8SXE - chains B and F of the 6 polymer chains in the assembly; structure by electron microscopy, 3.55 A resolution.

[Chain B (and F)]
Molecule: Probable carboxyl-terminal protease
From: Pseudomonas aeruginosa
Notes: chain F of this document is another copy of the same molecule, construct and numbering; everything in this record applies to it too
UniProtKB: Q9HU50 (Q9HU50_PSEAE); residues 38-436 here = UniProt positions 38-436
Chain sequence (403 residues; numbered 34 to 436; the number before each row is that of its first residue):
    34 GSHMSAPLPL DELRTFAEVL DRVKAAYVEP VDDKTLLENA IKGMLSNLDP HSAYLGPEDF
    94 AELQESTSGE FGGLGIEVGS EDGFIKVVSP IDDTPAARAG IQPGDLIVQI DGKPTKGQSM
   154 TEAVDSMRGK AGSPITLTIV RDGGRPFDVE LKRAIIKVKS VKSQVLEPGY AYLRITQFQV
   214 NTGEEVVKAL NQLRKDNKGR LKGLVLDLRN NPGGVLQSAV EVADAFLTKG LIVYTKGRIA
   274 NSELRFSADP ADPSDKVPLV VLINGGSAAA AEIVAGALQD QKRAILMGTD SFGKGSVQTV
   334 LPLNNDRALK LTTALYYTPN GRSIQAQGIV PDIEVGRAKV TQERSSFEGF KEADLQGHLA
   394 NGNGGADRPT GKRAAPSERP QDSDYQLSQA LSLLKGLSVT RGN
Not modelled in the structure: 34-37, 374-411 (chain F: 34-417)
Construct notes: expression tag (34-37); engineered mutation Ala302 (Ser in Q9HU50)
Reported in the primary citation:
  - mutagenesis - L46A, A50V: unchanged catalytic activity on PA1198
  - mutagenesis - L46K, A50K: abolished catalytic activity on PA1198
  - catalytic residues: Lys327
  - catalytic residues: His84 (proposed by the authors, not directly observed)
  - mutagenesis - S302A, K327A: abolished catalytic activity
  - mutagenesis - H84A, Q331A: decreased catalytic activity
  - binding site for unidentified peptide: Pro245 to Leu249, Val330, Gln331 to Val333
  - mutagenesis - G246M, F325A: decreased catalytic activity on PA1198
  - mutagenesis - S302A (0.76 +/- 0.16 uM): unchanged binding to TPR repeat-containing protein PA4667
  - catalytic residues: Gln331 (citing earlier work)

[Chain B / chain F interface]
Pairs across the interface (14; chain B residue first):
  Ile318(B) - Thr433(F)
  Ile366(B) - Gly429(F)
  Ile366(B) - Val432(F)  hydrophobic
  Ile366(B) - Thr433(F)
  Tyr418(B) - Gln422(F)  hydrogen bond
  Gln422(B) - Gln422(F)
  Leu426(B) - Leu426(F)  hydrophobic
  Leu426(B) - Leu430(F)  hydrophobic
  Gly429(B) - Leu430(F)
  Leu430(B) - Leu430(F)
  Leu430(B) - Arg434(F)
  Thr433(B) - Leu430(F)
  Thr433(B) - Arg434(F)  hydrogen bond
  Arg434(B) - Arg434(F)
Also at the interface, not in a pair above, chain B (10 interface residues in all): Ser425
Also at the interface, not in a pair above, chain F (8 interface residues in all): Ser425

[In short]
10 residues of chain B and 8 residues of chain F are in contact; the contacts include 2 hydrogen bonds. Polar
pairs include Tyr418(B)-Gln422(F) and Thr433(B)-Arg434(F). From the paper: catalytic residues Lys327(B),
His84(B) and Gln331(B); L46K and A50K of chain B abolish catalytic activity on PA1198; 10 substitutions were
tested in all.
Both chains are Probable carboxyl-terminal protease (Pseudomonas aeruginosa). Entry 8SXE (Structure of the
C-terminal protease CtpA-LbcA complex of Pseudomonas aeruginosa) was determined by electron microscopy (same
publication as 8SXF, 8SXG and 8SXH).
